PDB entry 2VLR | X-ray diffraction, 2.30 A resolution | chains A and E of the 5 polymer chains in the assembly

# Chain A
Molecule: HLA class I histocompatibility antigen, a-2 alpha chain
Source organism: Homo sapiens
Notes: fragment: hla-a2, residues 25-300
UniProtKB: P01892 (1A02_HUMAN); residues 1-276 here correspond to UniProt positions 25-300 (UniProt number = residue number + 24)
Amino-acid sequence (276 residues; each row starts with the number of its first residue):
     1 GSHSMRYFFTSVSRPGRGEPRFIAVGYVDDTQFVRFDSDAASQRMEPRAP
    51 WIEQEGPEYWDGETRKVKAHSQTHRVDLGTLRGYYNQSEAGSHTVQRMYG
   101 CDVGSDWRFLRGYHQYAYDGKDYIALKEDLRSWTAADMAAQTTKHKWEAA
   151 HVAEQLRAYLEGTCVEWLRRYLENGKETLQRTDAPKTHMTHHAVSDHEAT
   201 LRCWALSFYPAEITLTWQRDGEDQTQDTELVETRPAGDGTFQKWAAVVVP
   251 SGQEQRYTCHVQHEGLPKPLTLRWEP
Cystine bridges: Cys-101/Cys-164, Cys-203/Cys-259

# Chain E
Molecule: JM22 TCR beta chain
Source organism: Homo sapiens
Amino-acid sequence (244 residues; each row starts with the number of its first residue):
     1 MVDGGITQSPKYLFRKEGQNVTLSCEQNLNHDAMYWYRQDPGQGLRLIYY
    51 SQIVNDFQKGDIAEGYSVSREKKESFPLTVTSAQKNPTAFYLCASSSRAS
   101 YEQYFGPGTRLTVTEDLKNVFPPEVAVFEPSEAEISHTQKATLVCLATGF
   151 YPDHVELSWWVNGKEVHSGVSTDPQPLKEQPALNDSRYSLSSRLRVSATF
   201 WQNPRNHFRCQVQFYGLSENDEWTQDRAKPVTQIVSAEAWGRAD
Disordered / not traced: 1-4
Cystine bridges: Cys-25/Cys-93, Cys-145/Cys-210

# Interface between chain A and chain E
Residue-residue contacts (16; chain A residue first):
  Ala-69(A) / Asp-56(E)
  Gln-72(A) / Ile-53(E)
  Gln-72(A) / Val-54(E)
  Gln-72(A) / Asn-55(E)
  Thr-73(A) / Ile-53(E)
  Arg-75(A) / Asn-55(E)
  Val-76(A) / Ile-53(E)  hydrophobic
  Val-76(A) / Val-54(E)  hydrophobic
  Ala-149(A) / Tyr-101(E)  hydrogen bond (backbone-side chain)
  Ala-150(A) / Arg-98(E)  hydrogen bond (backbone-side chain)
  Ala-150(A) / Tyr-101(E)
  His-151(A) / Arg-98(E)  hydrogen bond (backbone-side chain)
  His-151(A) / Tyr-101(E)
  Val-152(A) / Arg-98(E)
  Gln-155(A) / Arg-98(E)  hydrogen bond
  Gln-155(A) / Ser-100(E)  hydrogen bond
Interface residues without a listed pair, chain A (12 interface residues in all): Arg-65, Lys-68
Interface residues without a listed pair, chain E (9 interface residues in all): Gln-58, Ser-97

# Summary
12 residues of chain A and 9 residues of chain E are in contact, with 5 hydrogen bonds. Polar contacts include
Ala-149(A)/Tyr-101(E), Ala-150(A)/Arg-98(E) and His-151(A)/Arg-98(E).
Here chain A is HLA class I histocompatibility antigen, a-2 alpha chain and chain E is JM22 TCR beta chain,
both from Homo sapiens. Entry 2VLR (The Structural Dynamics and Energetics of an Immunodominant T-cell
Receptor are Programmed by its Vbeta Domain) was determined by X-ray diffraction (same publication as 2VLJ,
2VLK, 2VLL and 2VLM).
